6D92 - chains A and G of the 3 polymer chains in the assembly; structure by X-ray diffraction, 1.81 A resolution.

# Chain A
Protein: Uncharacterized protein
Source organism: Rhodobacter sphaeroides (strain ATCC 17025 / ATH 2.4.3)
Reference sequence: A4WYU7 (A4WYU7_RHOS5); residues 2-777 here = UniProt positions 2-777
Chain sequence (791 residues; numbered -13 to 777; the number before each row is that of its first residue; numbers below 1 keep their minus sign (Met-13 is residue -13)):
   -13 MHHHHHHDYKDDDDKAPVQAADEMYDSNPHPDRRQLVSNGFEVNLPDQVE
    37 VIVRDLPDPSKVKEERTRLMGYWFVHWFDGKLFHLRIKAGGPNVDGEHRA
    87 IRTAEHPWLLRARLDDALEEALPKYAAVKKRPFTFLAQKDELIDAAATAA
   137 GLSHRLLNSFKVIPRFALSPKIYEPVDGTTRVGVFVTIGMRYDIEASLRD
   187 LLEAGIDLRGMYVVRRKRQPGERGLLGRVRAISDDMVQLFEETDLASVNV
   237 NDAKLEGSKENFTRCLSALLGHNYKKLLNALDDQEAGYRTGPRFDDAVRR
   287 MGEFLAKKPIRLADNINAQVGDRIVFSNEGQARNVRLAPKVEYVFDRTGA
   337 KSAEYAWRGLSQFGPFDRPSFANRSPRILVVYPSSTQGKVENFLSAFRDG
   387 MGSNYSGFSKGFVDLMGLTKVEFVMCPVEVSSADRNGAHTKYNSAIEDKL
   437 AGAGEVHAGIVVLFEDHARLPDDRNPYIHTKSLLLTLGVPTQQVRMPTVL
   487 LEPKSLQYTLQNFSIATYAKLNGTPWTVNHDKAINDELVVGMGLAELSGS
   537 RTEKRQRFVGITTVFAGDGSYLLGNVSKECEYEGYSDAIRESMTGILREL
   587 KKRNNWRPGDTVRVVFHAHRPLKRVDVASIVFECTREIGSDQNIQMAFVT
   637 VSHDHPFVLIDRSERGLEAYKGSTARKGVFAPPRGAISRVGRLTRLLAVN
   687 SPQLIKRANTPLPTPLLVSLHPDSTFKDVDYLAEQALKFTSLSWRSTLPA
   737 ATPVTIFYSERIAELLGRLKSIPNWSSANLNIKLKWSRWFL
Unresolved in the structure: -13 to 19
Differences from the reference sequence: initiating methionine (-13); expression tag (-12 to 1)
Bound ions: Mg2+: Leu777 (shared with 2 residues of chain C)
UniProt features mapped onto this chain:
  - binding site (Mg(2+)): Leu777
From the paper describing this entry:
  - mutagenesis - G529D/A604R/H605D/E746D: unchanged catalytic activity on DNA targets
  - specificity-determining residues: Arg754
  - mutagenesis - R754A (4- to 6-fold): decreased binding to 5'-U-gRNA
  - mutagenesis - Q689A: unchanged binding to tDNA

# Chain G
Molecule: 19-nt DNA strand
Sequence (19 nucleotides; each row starts with the number of its first residue; numbers below 1 keep their minus sign (DT-13 is residue -13)):
   -13 TCGTCACCTGTGCAGAAAC

# How chain A and chain G interact
Pairs across the interface - 55 pairs, chain A then chain G:
  Pro45(A) - DC-12(G)  base contact
  Pro45(A) - DG-11(G)  sugar contact
  Ser46(A) - DC-12(G)  sugar contact
  Val48(A) - DG-11(G)  sugar contact
  Arg52(A) - DT-10(G)  salt bridge to the phosphate
  His62(A) - DT-10(G)  hydrogen bond to the phosphate
  His62(A) - DC-9(G)  salt bridge to the phosphate
  Trp63(A) - DG-11(G)  phosphate contact
  Trp63(A) - DT-10(G)  hydrogen bond to the phosphate
  Arg97(A) - DC-9(G)  salt bridge to the phosphate
  Arg97(A) - DA-8(G)  salt bridge to the phosphate
  Ala98(A) - DC-9(G)  phosphate contact
  Lys157(A) - DA-8(G)  salt bridge to the phosphate
  Lys245(A) - DG-2(G)  base contact
  Glu246(A) - DG-2(G)  sugar contact
  Thr249(A) - DC-1(G)  phosphate contact
  Thr249(A) - DA0(G)  phosphate contact
  Tyr260(A) - DA0(G)  hydrogen bond to the phosphate
  Leu264(A) - DA0(G)  sugar contact
  Asn265(A) - DG1(G)  phosphate contact
  Tyr329(A) - DA4(G)  hydrogen bond to the base
  Tyr341(A) - DA4(G)  base contact
  Tyr341(A) - DC5(G)  base contact
  Trp343(A) - DC5(G)  base contact
  Arg344(A) - DC5(G)  base contact
  Arg455(A) - DG-2(G)  salt bridge to the phosphate
  Arg455(A) - DC-1(G)  salt bridge to the phosphate
  Ser491(A) - DA3(G)  hydrogen bond to the base
  Tyr494(A) - DA3(G)  base contact
  Leu530(A) - DT-5(G)  phosphate contact
  Ala531(A) - DG-4(G)  phosphate contact
  Glu532(A) - DT-5(G)  sugar contact
  Glu532(A) - DG-4(G)  hydrogen bond to the phosphate
  Arg541(A) - DT-5(G)  hydrogen bond to the base
  Arg541(A) - DG-4(G)  hydrogen bond to the sugar
  His605(A) - DC-6(G)  sugar contact
  His605(A) - DT-5(G)  salt bridge to the phosphate
  Arg606(A) - DC-6(G)  sugar contact
  Ser638(A) - DC-6(G)  hydrogen bond to the phosphate
  His639(A) - DC-6(G)  hydrogen bond to the phosphate
  Asp640(A) - DC-7(G)  sugar contact
  Asp640(A) - DC-6(G)  hydrogen bond to the phosphate
  His641(A) - DC-7(G)  phosphate contact
  Pro642(A) - DC-7(G)  phosphate contact
  Arg670(A) - DA4(G)  base contact
  Gln689(A) - DA4(G)  hydrogen bond to the phosphate
  Gln689(A) - DC5(G)  hydrogen bond to the phosphate
  Leu690(A) - DA4(G)  base contact
  Lys692(A) - DG1(G)  base contact
  Lys692(A) - DA2(G)  phosphate contact
  Arg693(A) - DG1(G)  hydrogen bond to the phosphate
  Arg693(A) - DA2(G)  phosphate contact
  Leu703(A) - DC-7(G)  phosphate contact
  Leu734(A) - DA4(G)  base contact
  Glu746(A) - DT-5(G)  phosphate contact
Interface residues without a listed pair, chain A (51 interface residues in all): Lys49, Val61, Arg117, Pro156, Glu340, Ser534, Ser687, Ser727, Thr733, Pro735
Interface residues without a listed pair, chain G (18 interface residues in all): DT-3

# Overview
51 residues of chain A and 18 residues of chain G are in contact, with 14 hydrogen bonds and 8 salt bridges.
Polar contacts include Tyr329(A)-DA4(G), Ser491(A)-DA3(G) and Arg541(A)-DT-5(G). From the paper: R754A of
chain A reduces binding to 5'-U-gRNA; the specificity determinant Arg754(A); 3 substitutions were tested in
all.
Here chain A is Uncharacterized protein (Rhodobacter sphaeroides (strain ATCC 17025 / ATH 2.4.3)) and chain G
is a 19-nt DNA strand. Entry 6D92 (Ternary RsAgo Complex with Guide RNA and Target DNA Containing A-A
non-canonical pair at position 3) was determined by X-ray diffraction (same publication as 6D8A, 6D8F, 6D8P,
6D95, 6D9K and 6D9L).
